PDB entry 6O1M | electron microscopy, 3.15 A resolution | chains A and O of the 18 polymer chains in the assembly

Chain A:
Protein: Catabolite repression control protein
Organism: Pseudomonas aeruginosa
Notes: EC 3.1.11.2
UniProt: Q51380 (Q51380_PSEAI); numbering as in UniProt (aligned over 1-259)
Sequence (262 residues; numbered -2 to 259; the number before each row is that of its first residue; numbers below 1 keep their minus sign (Gly-2 is residue -2)):
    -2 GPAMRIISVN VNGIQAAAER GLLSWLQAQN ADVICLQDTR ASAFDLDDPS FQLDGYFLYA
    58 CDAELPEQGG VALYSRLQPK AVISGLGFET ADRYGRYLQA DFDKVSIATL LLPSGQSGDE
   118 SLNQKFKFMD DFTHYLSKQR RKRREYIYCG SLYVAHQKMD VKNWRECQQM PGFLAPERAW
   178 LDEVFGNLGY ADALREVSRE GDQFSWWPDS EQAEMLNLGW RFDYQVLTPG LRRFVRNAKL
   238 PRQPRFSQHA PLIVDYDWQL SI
Differences from the reference sequence: expression tag (-2 to 0)
What the authors report for this chain:
  - binding site for the 18-nt RNA strand: Lys135, Arg138, Lys139, Arg140
  - mutagenesis - R140E: abolished binding to Hfq
  - mutagenesis - E142R, R230E: decreased binding to Hfq

Chain O:
Molecule: 18-nt RNA strand
Sequence (18 nucleotides; row label = number of the first residue in the row):
     1 AAAAAUAACA ACAAGAGG

Interface between chain A and chain O:
Residue-residue contacts (6; chain A residue first):
  Ala78(A) with A1(O), base contact
  Asp98(A) with A1(O), sugar contact
  Lys139(A) with G18(O), hydrogen bond to the base
  Arg140(A) with A3(O), salt bridge to the phosphate
  Arg141(A) with A1(O), sugar contact; A2(O), salt bridge to the phosphate
Also at the interface, not in a pair above, chain A (8 interface residues in all): Lys77, Ile80, Arg138
Also at the interface, not in a pair above, chain O (5 interface residues in all): G15

Overview:
8 residues of chain A face 5 of chain O across their interface; the contacts include 1 hydrogen bond and 2
salt bridges. Polar pairs include Lys139(A)-G18(O), Arg140(A)-A3(O) and Arg141(A)-A2(O). From the paper: a
binding site for the 18-nt RNA strand at Lys135(A), Arg138(A) and Lys139(A) among others; E142R and R230E of
chain A reduce binding to Hfq.
Here chain A is Catabolite repression control protein (Pseudomonas aeruginosa) and chain O is an 18-nt RNA
strand. Entry 6O1M (Architectural principles for Hfq/Crc-mediated regulation of gene expression. Hfq-Crc-amiE
2:4:2 complex) was determined by electron microscopy together with 6O1K and 6O1L from the same study.
